Entry 4L5J (X-ray diffraction, 2.60 A resolution); this record covers chains A and D of the 4 polymer chains in the assembly.

Chain A (and D):
Protein: Transcriptional regulator LsrR
From: Escherichia coli
Notes: chain D of this document is another copy of the same molecule, construct and numbering; everything in this record applies to it too
Reference sequence: P76141 (LSRR_ECOLI); numbering as in UniProt (aligned over 1-317)
Sequence (318 residues; each row starts with the number of its first residue; numbering starts at 0):
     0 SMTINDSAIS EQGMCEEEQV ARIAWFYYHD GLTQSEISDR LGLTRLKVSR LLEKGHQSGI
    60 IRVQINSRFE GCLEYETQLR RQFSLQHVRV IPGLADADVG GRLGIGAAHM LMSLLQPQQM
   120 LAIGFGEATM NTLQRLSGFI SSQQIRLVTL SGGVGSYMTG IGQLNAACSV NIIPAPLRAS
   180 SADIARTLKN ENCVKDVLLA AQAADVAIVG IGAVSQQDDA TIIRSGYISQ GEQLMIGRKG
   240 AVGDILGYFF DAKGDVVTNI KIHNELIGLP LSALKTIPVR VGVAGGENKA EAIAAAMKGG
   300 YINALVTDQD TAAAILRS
Not modelled in the structure: 0-9
Sequence notes: expression tag (0)
Ligand contacts: 5-O-phosphono-alpha-D-ribofuranose (HSX): Phe124, Gly125, Glu126, Ala127, Val208, Gly209, Ile210, Gly211, Gln215, Thr220, Ile221, Asp243, Ile244, Leu245, Gly246, Lys288
Swiss-Prot annotation at these positions:
  - DNA-binding region: Gln33 to Gln56 (H-T-H motif)
What the authors report for this chain:
  - binding site for 5-O-phosphono-alpha-D-ribofuranose: Thr220

Interface between chain A and chain D:
Pairs across the interface - 60 pairs, chain A then chain D:
  Glu16(A) - Ser66(D)  hydrogen bond
  Glu16(A) - Phe68(D)
  Glu17(A) - Phe68(D)
  Ala20(A) - Ile64(D)  hydrophobic
  Ala20(A) - Phe68(D)
  Arg21(A) - Phe68(D)  hydrogen bond (side chain-backbone)
  Arg21(A) - Gly70(D)  hydrogen bond (side chain-backbone)
  Arg21(A) - Cys71(D)
  Arg21(A) - Pro91(D)
  Trp24(A) - Ile64(D)  hydrophobic
  Trp24(A) - Glu69(D)
  Trp24(A) - Ile90(D)  hydrophobic
  Trp24(A) - Pro91(D)
  Trp24(A) - Arg101(D)
  Phe25(A) - Pro91(D)  hydrophobic
  Phe25(A) - Gly92(D)
  Phe25(A) - Leu93(D)  hydrophobic
  Phe25(A) - Arg101(D)
  Tyr27(A) - Tyr27(D)
  Tyr27(A) - Val62(D)  hydrophobic
  His28(A) - Ile104(D)
  Asp29(A) - Leu93(D)
  Asp29(A) - Arg101(D)  salt bridge
  Arg39(A) - Gly92(D)  hydrogen bond (side chain-backbone)
  Gly58(A) - Asn65(D)
  Ile59(A) - Gln63(D)
  Ile59(A) - Ile64(D)
  Ile59(A) - Asn65(D)  hydrogen bond (backbone-backbone)
  Ile60(A) - Gln63(D)
  Arg61(A) - Arg61(D)
  Arg61(A) - Val62(D)
  Arg61(A) - Gln63(D)  hydrogen bond (backbone-backbone)
  Val62(A) - Tyr27(D)  hydrophobic
  Val62(A) - His28(D)
  Val62(A) - Ile60(D)  hydrophobic
  Val62(A) - Arg61(D)
  Gln63(A) - Ile59(D)
  Gln63(A) - Arg61(D)  hydrogen bond (backbone-backbone)
  Gln63(A) - Gln63(D)
  Ile64(A) - Ala20(D)
  Ile64(A) - Ala23(D)  hydrophobic
  Ile64(A) - Trp24(D)
  Ile64(A) - Ile59(D)
  Asn65(A) - Gly58(D)
  Asn65(A) - Ile59(D)  hydrogen bond (backbone-backbone)
  Asn65(A) - Arg61(D)  hydrogen bond
  Ser66(A) - Glu16(D)  hydrogen bond
  Arg67(A) - Glu16(D)  salt bridge
  Phe68(A) - Cys14(D)  hydrophobic
  Phe68(A) - Glu16(D)
  Phe68(A) - Glu17(D)
  Glu69(A) - Trp24(D)
  Leu72(A) - Arg21(D)
  Leu72(A) - Trp24(D)  hydrophobic
  Glu73(A) - Trp24(D)
  Glu75(A) - Arg21(D)  salt bridge
  Arg88(A) - Glu17(D)  salt bridge
  Arg88(A) - Arg21(D)
  His108(A) - Gln11(D)
  His108(A) - Gly12(D)  hydrogen bond (side chain-backbone)
Interface residues without a listed pair, chain A (32 interface residues in all): Cys14, Ala23, Tyr26, Leu31, Thr76
Interface residues without a listed pair, chain D (36 interface residues in all): Met13, Tyr26, His55, Arg67, Gly105, His108

In short:
32 residues of chain A face 36 of chain D across their interface; the contacts include 11 hydrogen bonds and 4
salt bridges. Polar contacts include Asp29(A)-Arg101(D), Arg67(A)-Glu16(D) and Glu75(A)-Arg21(D). Ligands of
chain A: 5-O-phosphono-alpha-D-ribofuranose. From the paper: a binding site for
5-O-phosphono-alpha-D-ribofuranose at Thr220(A).
Both chains are Transcriptional regulator LsrR (Escherichia coli). Entry 4L5J (Crystal structures of the LsrR
proteins complexed with phospho-AI-2 and its two different analogs reveal distinct ...) was determined by
X-ray diffraction, deposited together with 4L4Z, 4L50, 4L51 and 4L5I.
